PDB entry 8WWI | electron microscopy, 3.43 A resolution | chains A and E of the 5 polymer chains in the assembly

== Chain A ==
Name: Guanine nucleotide-binding protein G(i) subunit alpha-1
From: Homo sapiens
Reference sequence: P63096 (GNAI1_HUMAN); residue numbers follow UniProt; this construct covers 1-354
Sequence (354 residues; numbered 1 to 354; the number before each row is that of its first residue):
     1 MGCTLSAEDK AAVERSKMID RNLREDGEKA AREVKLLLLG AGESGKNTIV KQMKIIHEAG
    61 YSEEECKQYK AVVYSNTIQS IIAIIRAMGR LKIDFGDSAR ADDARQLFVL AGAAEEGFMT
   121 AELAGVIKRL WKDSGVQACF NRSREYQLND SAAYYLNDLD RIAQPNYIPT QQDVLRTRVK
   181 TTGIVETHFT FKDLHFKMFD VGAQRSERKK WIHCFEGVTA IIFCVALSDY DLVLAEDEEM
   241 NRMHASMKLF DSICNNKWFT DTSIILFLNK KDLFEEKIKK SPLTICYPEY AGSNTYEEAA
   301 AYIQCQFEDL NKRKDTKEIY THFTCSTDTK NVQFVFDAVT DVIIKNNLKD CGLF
Unresolved in the structure: 1-3, 55-181
Sequence notes: conflict Asn47 (Ser in P63096), Ala203 (Gly in P63096), Ala245 (Glu in P63096), Ser326 (Ala in P63096)
Swiss-Prot annotation at these positions:
  - region: Lys35 to Lys46, Thr48 (G1 motif), Asp173 to Thr181 (G2 motif), Phe196 to Gly202, Gln204, Arg205 (G3 motif), Ile265 to Asp272 (G4 motif), Thr324, Cys325, Thr327 to Thr329 (G5 motif)
  - binding site (GTP): Glu43 to Lys46, Thr48, Ser151, Leu175 to Thr181, Asp200 to Gly202, Gln204, Asn269 to Asp272
  - binding site (Mg(2+)): Thr181
  - modified residue: Arg178 (ADP-ribosylarginine), Gln204 (Deamidated glutamine), Cys351 (ADP-ribosylcysteine)
  - lipidation: Gly2 (N-myristoyl glycine), Cys3 (S-palmitoyl cysteine)

== Chain E ==
Name: Antibody fragment ScFv16
From: synthetic construct
Notes: antibody fragment or engineered binder
Sequence (255 residues; row label = number of the first residue in the row):
     1 DVQLVESGGG LVQPGGSRKL SCSASGFAFS SFGMHWVRQA PEKGLEWVAY ISSGSGTIYY
    61 ADTVKGRFTI SRDDPKNTLF LQMTSLRSED TAMYYCVRSI YYYGSSPFDF WGQGTTLTVS
   121 SGGGGSGGGG SGGGGSDIVM TQATSSVPVT PGESVSISCR SSKSLLHSNG NTYLYWFLQR
   181 PGQSPQLLIY RMSNLASGVP DRFSGSGSGT AFTLTISRLE AEDVGVYYCM QHLEYPLTFG
   241 AGTKLELLEE NLYFQ
Unresolved in the structure: 121-136, 248-255
Disulfide bonds: Cys22-Cys96, Cys159-Cys229

== How chain A and chain E interact ==
Residue-residue contacts (24; chain A residue first):
  Thr4(A) with His167(E); Ser168(E)
  Leu5(A) with His167(E)
  Ser6(A) with His167(E), hydrogen bond (backbone-side chain); Asn169(E), hydrogen bond; Tyr173(E), hydrogen bond
  Ala7(A) with Leu233(E); Glu234(E); Tyr235(E), hydrophobic
  Glu8(A) with Tyr101(E); Tyr173(E); Tyr175(E), hydrogen bond; Arg191(E), salt bridge; His232(E), salt bridge
  Asp9(A) with Asn169(E), hydrogen bond; Tyr173(E), hydrogen bond
  Ala11(A) with Tyr101(E), hydrophobic
  Ala12(A) with Tyr101(E)
  Glu14(A) with Ser52(E), hydrogen bond; Ser53(E); Gly56(E), hydrogen bond (side chain-backbone); Thr57(E), hydrogen bond
  Arg15(A) with Ser31(E), hydrogen bond (side chain-backbone); Tyr101(E)
Interface residues without a listed pair, chain A (11 interface residues in all): Met18
Interface residues without a listed pair, chain E (21 interface residues in all): Tyr50, Gly54, Ile100, Tyr102, Pro107

== Summary ==
The interface between chain A and chain E involves 11 residues on one side and 21 on the other, with 10
hydrogen bonds and 2 salt bridges. Polar pairs include Glu8(A)-Arg191(E), Glu8(A)-His232(E) and
Ser6(A)-His167(E).
Here chain A is Guanine nucleotide-binding protein G(i) subunit alpha-1 (Homo sapiens) and chain E is Antibody
fragment ScFv16 (synthetic construct). Entry 8WWI (MCHR1-Gi complex,S3 state) was determined by electron
microscopy.
